PDB entry 9PC3 | electron microscopy, 3.69 A resolution | chains H and I of the 12 polymer chains in the assembly

Chain H:
Name: Syntaxin-1A
Organism: Rattus norvegicus
Reference sequence: P32851 (STX1A_RAT); numbering as in UniProt (aligned over 1-267)
Sequence (267 residues; each row starts with the number of its first residue):
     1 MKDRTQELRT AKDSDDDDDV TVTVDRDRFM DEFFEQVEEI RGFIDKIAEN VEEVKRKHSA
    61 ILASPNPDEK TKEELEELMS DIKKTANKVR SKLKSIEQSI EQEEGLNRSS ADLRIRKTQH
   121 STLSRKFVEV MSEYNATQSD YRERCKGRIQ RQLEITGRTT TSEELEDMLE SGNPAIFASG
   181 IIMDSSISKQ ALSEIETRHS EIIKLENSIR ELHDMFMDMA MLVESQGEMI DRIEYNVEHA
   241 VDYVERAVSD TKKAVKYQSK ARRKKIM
Unresolved in the structure: 1-177, 260-267
Swiss-Prot annotation at these positions:
  - site: Lys253, Ala254 (Microbial infection: Cleavage)
  - modified residue (Phosphoserine): Ser14, Ser64, Ser95, Ser188
  - cross-link (Glycyl lysine isopeptide (Lys-Gly)): Lys252 (interchain with G-Cter in SUMO), Lys253 (interchain with G-Cter in SUMO), Lys256 (interchain with G-Cter in SUMO)

Chain I:
Name: Synaptosomal-associated protein 25
Organism: Rattus norvegicus
Reference sequence: P60881 (SNP25_RAT); numbering as in UniProt (aligned over 1-206)
Sequence (222 residues; each row starts with the number of its first residue; numbers below 1 keep their minus sign (Met-15 is residue -15)):
   -15 MGSSHHHHHH SQDPNSMAED ADMRNELEEM QRRADQLADE SLESTRRMLQ LVEESKDAGI
    45 RTLVMLDEQG EQLERIEEGM DQINKDMKEA EKNLTDLGKF AGLAVAPANK LKSSDAYKKA
   105 WGNNQDGVVA SQPARVVDER EQMAISGGFI RRVTNDAREN EMDENLEQVS GIIGNLRHMA
   165 LDMGNEIDTQ NRQIDRIMEK ADSNKTRIDE ANQRATKMLG SG
Unresolved in the structure: -15 to 0, 83-129, 205-206
Construct notes: expression tag (-15 to 0); conflict Ala85 (Cys in P60881), Ala88 (Cys in P60881), Ala90 (Cys in P60881), Ala92 (Cys in P60881)
Swiss-Prot annotation at these positions:
  - region: Gly111 to Val120 (Interaction with ZDHHC13 and ZDHHC17)
  - site ((Microbial infection) Cleavage): Arg180, Ile181, Gln197, Arg198
  - modified residue: Thr138 (Phosphothreonine), Ser154 (Phosphoserine), Ser187 (Phosphoserine)
  - mutagenesis: Val113 (V113A: Inhibits interaction with ZDHHC13 and ZDHHC17), Gln116 (Q116A: Inhibits interaction with ZDHHC13 and ZDHHC17), Pro117 (P117A: Inhibits interaction with ZDHHC13 and ZDHHC17)

Chain H / chain I interface:
Residue-residue contacts (50; chain H residue first):
  Gln190(H) with Leu11(I)
  Leu192(H) with Met14(I)
  Ser193(H) with Met14(I); Thr138(I)
  Ile195(H) with Met14(I), hydrophobic; Ala18(I), hydrophobic; Leu21(I)
  Glu196(H) with Leu21(I)
  Arg198(H) with Ala18(I), hydrogen bond (side chain-backbone); Leu21(I); Ala22(I); Ser25(I), hydrogen bond; Glu143(I), salt bridge; Met146(I)
  His199(H) with Leu21(I), hydrogen bond (side chain-backbone); Glu24(I); Ser25(I), hydrogen bond (side chain-backbone)
  Glu201(H) with Ile134(I)
  Ile202(H) with Ser28(I); Thr29(I)
  Leu205(H) with Met32(I)
  Glu206(H) with Ser28(I); Arg31(I), salt bridge; Met32(I)
  Ile209(H) with Met32(I), hydrophobic
  Arg210(H) with Arg31(I)
  His213(H) with Leu35(I); Glu38(I), salt bridge; Ser39(I)
  Val223(H) with Thr46(I); Met49(I), hydrophobic; Gln53(I), hydrogen bond (backbone-side chain)
  Glu224(H) with Met49(I)
  Gln226(H) with Gln53(I)
  Gly227(H) with Gln53(I)
  Ile230(H) with Gln53(I); Gln56(I)
  Asp231(H) with Gln56(I), hydrogen bond
  Ile233(H) with Ile60(I), hydrophobic
  Glu234(H) with Gln56(I); Arg59(I), salt bridge
  Val237(H) with Ile60(I), hydrophobic; Met64(I), hydrophobic
  Glu238(H) with Arg59(I), salt bridge
  Val241(H) with Ile67(I), hydrophobic
  Val248(H) with Asp70(I); Glu73(I); Ala74(I), hydrophobic
  Val255(H) with Asn77(I); Leu81(I), hydrophobic
Also at the interface, not in a pair above, chain H (31 interface residues in all): Glu194, Val244, Thr251, Gln258
Also at the interface, not in a pair above, chain I (38 interface residues in all): Arg17, Val36, Leu50, Gly63, Gln66, Phe133, Leu150

Summary:
31 residues of chain H and 38 residues of chain I are in contact; the contacts include 6 hydrogen bonds and 5
salt bridges. Polar contacts include Arg198(H)-Glu143(I), Glu206(H)-Arg31(I) and His213(H)-Glu38(I). UniProt
lists 3 mutagenesis sites on chain I.
Chain H is Syntaxin-1A and chain I is Synaptosomal-associated protein 25, both from Rattus norvegicus; the
structure, 21bin20S complex (NSF-alphaSNAP-2:1 syntaxin-1a:SNAP-25), non-hydrolyzing, class 12, was determined
by electron microscopy (same publication as 9OJR, 9OJU, 9OJZ, 9OK3, 9OK5, 9OKC and 17 further entries).
